5EX9 - chain A; structure by X-ray diffraction, 2.20 A resolution.

# Chain A
Molecule: Cytochrome P450
From: Streptomyces toyocaensis
Reference sequence: Q8KLL7 (Q8KLL7_STRTO); numbering as in UniProt (aligned over 1-391)
Sequence (424 residues; numbered -32 to 391; the number before each row is that of its first residue; numbers below 1 keep their minus sign (Met-32 is residue -32)):
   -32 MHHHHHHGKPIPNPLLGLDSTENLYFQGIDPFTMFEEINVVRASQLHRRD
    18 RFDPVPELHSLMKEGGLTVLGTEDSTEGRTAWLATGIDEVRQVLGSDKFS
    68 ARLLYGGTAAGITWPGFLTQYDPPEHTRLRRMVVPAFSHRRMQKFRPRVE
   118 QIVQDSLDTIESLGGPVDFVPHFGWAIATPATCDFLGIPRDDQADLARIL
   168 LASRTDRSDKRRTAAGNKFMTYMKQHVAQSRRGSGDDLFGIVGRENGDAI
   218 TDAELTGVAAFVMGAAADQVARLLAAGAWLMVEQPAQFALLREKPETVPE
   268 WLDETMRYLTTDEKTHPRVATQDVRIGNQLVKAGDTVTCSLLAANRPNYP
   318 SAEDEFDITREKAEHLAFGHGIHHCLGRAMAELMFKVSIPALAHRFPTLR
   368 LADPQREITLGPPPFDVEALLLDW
Not modelled in the structure: -32 to -23
Differences from the reference sequence: initiating methionine (-32); expression tag (-31 to 0)
Ion coordination: heme Fe near Cys342 (its only coordinating residue here)
Residues lining bound ligands: heme (HEM): Leu61, Leu85, Thr86, His93, Arg97, Phe104, Thr149, Phe228, Val229, Ala233, Gln236, Val237, Leu240, Thr278, Asp279, Thr282, His283, Arg285, Leu308, Ala334, Phe335, Gly336, Ile339, His340, His341, Cys342, Leu343, Gly344, Met347, Ala348
Reported in the primary citation:
  - catalytic residues: Asp235, Gln236 (by similarity / conservation)

# In short
Bound to chain A: heme. The paper reports catalytic residues Asp235 and Gln236.
Chain A is Cytochrome P450 (Streptomyces toyocaensis); the structure, Structure of P450 StaF from glycopeptide
antibiotic A47934 biosynthesis; glycerol cryo, was determined by X-ray diffraction, deposited together with
5EX8.
